Entry 4E9W (X-ray diffraction, 1.45 A resolution); this record covers chains A and B of the 3 polymer chains in the assembly.

[Chain A]
Molecule: Multicopper oxidase
From: uncultured bacterium
UniProt: C0STU6 (C0STU6_9BACT); residues 1002-1326 here correspond to UniProt positions 35-359 (UniProt number = residue number - 967)
Amino-acid sequence (339 residues; row label = number of the first residue in the row):
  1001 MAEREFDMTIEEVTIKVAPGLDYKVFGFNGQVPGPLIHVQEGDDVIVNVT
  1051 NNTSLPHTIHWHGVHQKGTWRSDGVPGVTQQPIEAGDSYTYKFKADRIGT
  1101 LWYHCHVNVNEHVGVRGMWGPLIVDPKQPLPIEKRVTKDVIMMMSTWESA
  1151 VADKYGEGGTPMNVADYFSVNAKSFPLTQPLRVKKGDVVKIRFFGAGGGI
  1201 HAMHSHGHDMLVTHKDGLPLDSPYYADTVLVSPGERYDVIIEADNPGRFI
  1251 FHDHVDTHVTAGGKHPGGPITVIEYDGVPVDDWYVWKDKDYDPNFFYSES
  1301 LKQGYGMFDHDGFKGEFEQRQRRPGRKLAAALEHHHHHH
Unresolved in the structure: 1001, 1319-1339
Sequence notes: expression tag (1001, 1327-1339)
Metal / ion sites: Cu ion site 1: His1057, Cys1105, His1112; Cu ion site 2: His1060 (together with oxygen atom) (shared with His2204(B) of chain B); Cu ion site 3: His1062, His1104 (together with oxygen atom, oxygen molecule) (shared with His2254(B) of chain B); Cu ion site 4: His1106 (together with oxygen atom, oxygen molecule) (shared with His2206(B), His2252(B) of chain B); Cu ion site 5: His1204 (together with oxygen atom, oxygen molecule) (shared with 1 residue of chain C); Cu ion site 6: His1206, His1252 (together with oxygen atom, oxygen molecule) (shared with 1 residue of chain C); Cu ion site 7: His1254 (together with oxygen atom, oxygen molecule) (shared with 2 residues of chain C)
Small-molecule neighbours:
  - oxygen atom / oxygen molecule, molecule 1: His1060, His1062, His1104, His1106
  - oxygen atom / oxygen molecule, molecule 2: His1204, His1206, His1252, His1254

[Chain B]
Molecule: Multicopper oxidase
From: uncultured bacterium
UniProt: C0STU6 (C0STU6_9BACT); residues 2002-2326 here correspond to UniProt positions 35-359 (UniProt number = residue number - 1967)
Amino-acid sequence (339 residues; each row starts with the number of its first residue):
  2001 MAEREFDMTIEEVTIKVAPGLDYKVFGFNGQVPGPLIHVQEGDDVIVNVT
  2051 NNTSLPHTIHWHGVHQKGTWRSDGVPGVTQQPIEAGDSYTYKFKADRIGT
  2101 LWYHCHVNVNEHVGVRGMWGPLIVDPKQPLPIEKRVTKDVIMMMSTWESA
  2151 VADKYGEGGTPMNVADYFSVNAKSFPLTQPLRVKKGDVVKIRFFGAGGGI
  2201 HAMHSHGHDMLVTHKDGLPLDSPYYADTVLVSPGERYDVIIEADNPGRFI
  2251 FHDHVDTHVTAGGKHPGGPITVIEYDGVPVDDWYVWKDKDYDPNFFYSES
  2301 LKQGYGMFDHDGFKGEFEQRQRRPGRKLAAALEHHHHHH
Unresolved in the structure: 2001, 2318-2339
Sequence notes: expression tag (2001, 2327-2339)
Metal / ion sites: Cu ion site 1: His2057, Cys2105, His2112; Cu ion site 2: His2060 (together with oxygen atom) (shared with 1 residue of chain C); Cu ion site 3: His2062, His2104 (together with oxygen atom, oxygen molecule) (shared with 1 residue of chain C); Cu ion site 4: His2106 (together with oxygen atom, oxygen molecule) (shared with 2 residues of chain C); Cu ion site 5: His2204 (together with oxygen atom) (shared with His1060(A) of chain A); Cu ion site 6: His2206, His2252 (together with oxygen atom, oxygen molecule) (shared with His1106(A) of chain A); Cu ion site 7: His2254 (together with oxygen atom, oxygen molecule) (shared with His1062(A), His1104(A) of chain A)
Small-molecule neighbours:
  - oxygen atom / oxygen molecule, molecule 1: His2060, His2062, His2104, His2106
  - oxygen atom / oxygen molecule, molecule 2: His2204, His2206, His2252, His2254

[Interface between chain A and chain B]
Residue-residue contacts (83):
  His1060(A) - His2204(B)
  His1060(A) - His2206(B)
  His1062(A) - His2204(B)  hydrogen bond
  His1062(A) - Asp2227(B)  salt bridge
  His1062(A) - Thr2228(B)  hydrogen bond
  His1062(A) - His2254(B)  hydrogen bond
  Gly1063(A) - Asp2227(B)
  His1065(A) - Gly2207(B)
  His1065(A) - Asp2209(B)  salt bridge
  His1065(A) - Asn2245(B)  hydrogen bond (backbone-side chain)
  His1065(A) - Phe2249(B)
  Gln1066(A) - Asn2245(B)
  Gln1066(A) - Phe2249(B)
  Lys1067(A) - Asp2244(B)  salt bridge
  Lys1067(A) - Asn2245(B)
  Gly1068(A) - Asn2245(B)  hydrogen bond (backbone-side chain)
  Trp1070(A) - Pro2246(B)
  Trp1070(A) - Gly2247(B)
  Trp1070(A) - Arg2248(B)
  Trp1070(A) - Phe2249(B)  hydrophobic
  Trp1070(A) - Val2278(B)  hydrophobic
  Arg1071(A) - Asp2281(B)  salt bridge
  Arg1071(A) - Trp2283(B)
  Asp1073(A) - His2206(B)  salt bridge
  Asp1073(A) - Phe2249(B)
  Val1075(A) - His2206(B)
  Val1075(A) - Ile2250(B)  hydrophobic
  Gly1077(A) - Trp2283(B)
  Gly1077(A) - Tyr2284(B)
  Gly1077(A) - Val2285(B)  hydrogen bond (backbone-backbone)
  Val1078(A) - Arg2248(B)  hydrogen bond (backbone-side chain)
  Val1078(A) - Trp2283(B)
  Thr1079(A) - Arg2248(B)
  Thr1079(A) - Trp2283(B)
  Gln1080(A) - Trp2283(B)
  Gln1081(A) - Trp2283(B)
  Arg1097(A) - Asp2209(B)  salt bridge
  Arg1097(A) - Asp2227(B)  salt bridge
  Trp1102(A) - His2254(B)
  His1104(A) - His2254(B)  hydrogen bond
  His1106(A) - His2206(B)  hydrogen bond
  His1106(A) - His2252(B)
  Asn1108(A) - His2265(B)
  Val1109(A) - Asp2256(B)
  Val1109(A) - Val2259(B)  hydrophobic
  Val1109(A) - His2265(B)
  Asn1110(A) - Asp2256(B)
  Asn1110(A) - Thr2260(B)
  Asn1110(A) - His2265(B)  hydrogen bond
  Val1113(A) - Asp2256(B)
  Gly1114(A) - Asp2256(B)  hydrogen bond (backbone-side chain)
  Gly1159(A) - Thr2257(B)
  Thr1160(A) - Thr2257(B)
  Thr1160(A) - Gly2263(B)
  Pro1161(A) - Ala2165(B)
  Pro1161(A) - Phe2168(B)  hydrophobic
  Pro1161(A) - Thr2257(B)
  Pro1161(A) - Thr2260(B)
  Met1162(A) - Val2164(B)  hydrophobic
  Met1162(A) - Gly2263(B)
  Gly1197(A) - Asp2256(B)
  Gly1198(A) - Asp2256(B)
  Ile1200(A) - Ile2200(B)  hydrophobic
  Lys1215(A) - Tyr2225(B)
  Lys1215(A) - Ala2226(B)
  Lys1215(A) - Thr2228(B)  hydrogen bond (side chain-backbone)
  Asp1216(A) - Ala2226(B)
  Asp1216(A) - Asp2227(B)  hydrogen bond (side chain-backbone)
  Asp1216(A) - Thr2228(B)  hydrogen bond (side chain-backbone)
  Leu1218(A) - Asp2209(B)
  Leu1218(A) - Tyr2225(B)  hydrophobic
  Leu1220(A) - Tyr2224(B)  hydrophobic
  Asp1221(A) - Ser2222(B)
  Ser1222(A) - Ser2222(B)  hydrogen bond
  Ser1232(A) - Leu2230(B)
  Pro1233(A) - Ala2202(B)
  Pro1233(A) - Thr2228(B)
  Pro1233(A) - His2254(B)
  Pro1233(A) - Val2255(B)  hydrophobic
  Gly1234(A) - Thr2228(B)
  Gly1234(A) - His2254(B)
  Glu1235(A) - Thr2228(B)
  Arg1236(A) - Asp2227(B)  salt bridge
Also at the interface, not in a pair above, chain A (45 interface residues in all): Ala1196, Leu1230
Also at the interface, not in a pair above, chain B (42 interface residues in all): Asp2166, His2208, Pro2223, Gly2262, Val2272

[In short]
Chain A and chain B form an interface of 45 and 42 residues respectively, with 15 hydrogen bonds and 8 salt
bridges. Polar contacts include His1062(A)-Asp2227(B), His1065(A)-Asp2209(B) and Lys1067(A)-Asp2244(B). One
oxygen atom / oxygen molecule molecule is bound between chain A and chain B.
Both chains are Multicopper oxidase (uncultured bacterium). Entry 4E9W (Multicopper Oxidase mgLAC (data2)) was
determined by X-ray diffraction (same publication as 4NER, 4E9V, 4E9X and 4E9Y).
